Entry 4WU9 (X-ray diffraction, 2.60 A resolution); this record covers chains C and I of the 10 polymer chains in the assembly.

== Chain C ==
Molecule: Histone H2A type 1
Organism: Xenopus laevis
Reference sequence: P06897 (H2A1_XENLA); residues 1-129 here correspond to UniProt positions 2-130 (UniProt number = residue number + 1)
Chain sequence (129 residues; each row starts with the number of its first residue):
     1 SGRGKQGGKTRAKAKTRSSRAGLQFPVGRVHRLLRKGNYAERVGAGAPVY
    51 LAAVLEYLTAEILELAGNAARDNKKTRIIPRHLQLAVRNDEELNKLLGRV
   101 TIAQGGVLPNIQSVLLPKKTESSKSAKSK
Not modelled in the structure: 1-13, 120-129
Construct notes: engineered mutation Arg99 (Gly100 in P06897), Ser123 (Ala124 in P06897)
Curated features (UniProtKB/Swiss-Prot):
  - modified residue: Ser1 (N-acetylserine), Lys5 (N6-(2-hydroxyisobutyryl)lysine), Lys9 (N6-(2-hydroxyisobutyryl)lysine), Lys36 (N6-(2-hydroxyisobutyryl)lysine), Lys74 (N6-(2-hydroxyisobutyryl)lysine), Lys75 (N6-(2-hydroxyisobutyryl)lysine), Lys95 (N6-(2-hydroxyisobutyryl)lysine), Gln104 (N5-methylglutamine), Lys118 (N6-(2-hydroxyisobutyryl)lysine)
  - cross-link (Glycyl lysine isopeptide (Lys-Gly)): Lys13 (interchain with G-Cter in ubiquitin), Lys15 (interchain with G-Cter in ubiquitin), Lys119 (interchain with G-Cter in ubiquitin)

== Chain I ==
Molecule: 145-nt DNA strand
Sequence (145 nucleotides; numbered -72 to 72; the number before each row is that of its first residue; numbers below 1 keep their minus sign (DA-72 is residue -72)):
   -72 ATCAATATCCACCTGCAGATACTACCAAAAGTGTATTTGGAAACTGCTCC
   -22 ATCAAAAGGCATGTTCAGCTGAATCAGCTGAACATGCCTTTTGATGGAGC
    28 AGTTTCCAAATACACTTTTGGTAGTATCTGCAGGTGGATATTGAT
Metal / ion sites: Pt ion near DG-14 (its only coordinating residue here)

== Chain C / chain I interface ==
Contacting residue pairs - 12 pairs, chain C then chain I:
  Ala14(C) - DT-41(I)  phosphate contact
  Lys15(C) - DT-41(I)  hydrogen bond to the phosphate
  Thr16(C) - DG-42(I)  phosphate contact
  Arg17(C) - DG-42(I)  salt bridge to the phosphate
  Arg20(C) - DG-42(I)  phosphate contact
  Arg20(C) - DT-41(I)  salt bridge to the phosphate
  Gly28(C) - DA-43(I)  phosphate contact
  Arg29(C) - DA-43(I)  hydrogen bond to the phosphate
  Arg32(C) - DA-44(I)  phosphate contact
  Arg32(C) - DA-43(I)  salt bridge to the phosphate
  Arg42(C) - DG-34(I)  sugar contact
  Arg77(C) - DA-54(I)  sugar contact
Interface residues without a listed pair, chain I (7 interface residues in all): DT-35

== Summary ==
10 residues of chain C and 7 residues of chain I are in contact; the contacts include 2 hydrogen bonds and 3
salt bridges. Polar pairs include Lys15(C)-DT-41(I), Arg29(C)-DA-43(I) and Arg17(C)-DG-42(I).
Here chain C is Histone H2A type 1 (Xenopus laevis) and chain I is a 145-nt DNA strand. Entry 4WU9 (Structure
of cisPtNAP-NCP145) was determined by X-ray diffraction, deposited together with 4WU8.
